PDB entry 6WDT | electron microscopy, 3.10 A resolution | chains H and L of the 6 polymer chains in the assembly

Chain H:
Name: EV68-228 heavy chain
Source organism: Homo sapiens
Chain sequence (126 residues; row label = number of the first residue in the row; note: 1 number in that range is skipped by the numbering (no residue carries it; nothing is unmodelled there); a row labelled like 61A-61C holds insertion residues (61A, then the next letters in order)):
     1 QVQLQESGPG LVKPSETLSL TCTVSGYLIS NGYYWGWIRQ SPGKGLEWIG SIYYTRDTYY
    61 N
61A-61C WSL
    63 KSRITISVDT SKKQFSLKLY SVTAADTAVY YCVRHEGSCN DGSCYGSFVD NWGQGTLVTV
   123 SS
Not modelled in the structure: 1, 61A-61C
Disulfide bonds: Cys22-Cys94, Cys101-Cys106

Chain L:
Name: EV68-228 light chain
Source organism: Homo sapiens
Chain sequence (106 residues; row label = number of the first residue in the row):
     1 DIQMTQSPSS VSASVGDRVT LTCRASQDIS SWLAWYQQKP GKAPKLLIYA ASSLQSGVPS
    61 RFSGSGSGTH FTLTISSLQP EDFATYFCQQ ADSFITFGGG TKVEIK
Not modelled in the structure: 1, 80-82, 103-106
Disulfide bonds: Cys23-Cys88

How chain H and chain L interact:
Residue-residue contacts (37; chain H residue first):
  Ile38(H) with Phe97(L), hydrophobic
  Gln40(H) with Gln38(L), hydrogen bond; Phe87(L)
  Lys44(H) with Thr96(L), hydrogen bond (side chain-backbone); Phe97(L)
  Leu46(H) with Phe87(L), hydrophobic; Thr96(L); Phe97(L)
  Trp48(H) with Phe94(L), hydrophobic; Ile95(L)
  Tyr93(H) with Gln38(L), hydrogen bond; Ala43(L), hydrophobic
  Ser105(H) with Phe94(L)
  Cys106(H) with Asp92(L); Ser93(L), hydrogen bond (backbone-backbone); Phe94(L), hydrophobic
  Tyr107(H) with Trp32(L), hydrophobic; Ala91(L); Asp92(L)
  Gly108(H) with Trp32(L); Ala91(L), hydrogen bond (backbone-backbone)
  Ser109(H) with Gln89(L), hydrogen bond (backbone-side chain); Ala91(L); Ile95(L)
  Phe110(H) with Trp32(L), hydrophobic; Ala34(L), hydrophobic; Tyr36(L); Tyr49(L), hydrophobic; Ala50(L); Gln89(L); Ala91(L), hydrophobic
  Val111(H) with Tyr36(L), hydrogen bond (backbone-side chain); Leu46(L)
  Trp114(H) with Tyr36(L); Pro44(L); Phe97(L), hydrophobic
  Gly115(H) with Ala43(L)
Interface residues without a listed pair, chain H (19 interface residues in all): Gly45, His97, Gly104, Asp112
Interface residues without a listed pair, chain L (23 interface residues in all): Leu33, Lys42, Lys45, Gln55, Gln90

Summary:
Chain H and chain L form an interface of 19 and 23 residues respectively, with 7 hydrogen bonds. Polar pairs
include Gln40(H)-Gln38(L), Lys44(H)-Thr96(L) and Tyr93(H)-Gln38(L).
Chain H is EV68-228 heavy chain and chain L is EV68-228 light chain, both from Homo sapiens; the structure,
Enterovirus D68 in complex with human monoclonal antibody EV68-228, was determined by electron microscopy
together with 6WDS from the same study.
